Entry 4ENE (X-ray diffraction, 2.40 A resolution); this record covers chains B and E of the 6 polymer chains in the assembly.

[Chain B]
Molecule: H(+)/Cl(-) exchange transporter ClcA
Organism: Escherichia coli K-12
UniProt: P37019 (CLCA_ECOLI); numbering as in UniProt (aligned over 17-460)
Chain sequence (446 residues; numbered 16 to 461; the number before each row is that of its first residue):
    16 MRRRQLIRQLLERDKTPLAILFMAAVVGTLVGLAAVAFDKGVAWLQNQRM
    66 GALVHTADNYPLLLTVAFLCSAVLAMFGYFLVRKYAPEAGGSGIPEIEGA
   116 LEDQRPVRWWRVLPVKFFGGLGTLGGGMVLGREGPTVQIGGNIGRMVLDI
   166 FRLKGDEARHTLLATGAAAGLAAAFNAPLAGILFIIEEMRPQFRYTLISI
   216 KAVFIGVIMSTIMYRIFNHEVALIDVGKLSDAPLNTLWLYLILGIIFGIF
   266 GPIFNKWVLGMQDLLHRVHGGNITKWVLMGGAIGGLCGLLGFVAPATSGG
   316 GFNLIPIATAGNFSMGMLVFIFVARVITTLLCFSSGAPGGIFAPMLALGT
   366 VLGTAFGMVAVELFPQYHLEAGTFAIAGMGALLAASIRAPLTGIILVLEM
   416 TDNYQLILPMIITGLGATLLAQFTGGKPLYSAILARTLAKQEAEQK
Disordered / not traced: 16, 459-461
Differences from the reference sequence: expression tag (16, 461)
Swiss-Prot annotation at these positions:
  - motif: Gly106 to Pro110 (Selectivity filter part_1), Gly146 to Pro150 (Selectivity filter part_2), Gly355 to Pro359 (Selectivity filter part_3)
  - binding site (chloride): Ser107, Ile356, Phe357, Tyr445
  - site: Glu148 (Mediates proton transfer from the outer aqueous phase to the interior of the protein), Glu203 (Mediates proton transfer from the protein to the inner aqueous phase)
  - mutagenesis: Ser107 (S107A: Uncouples chloride transport from proton transport), Glu148 (E148A/Q: Abolishes proton transport, but permits the transit of chloride ions. Abolishes gating, permitting continuous rapid transit of chloride ions; when associated with A-445), Glu203 (E203A/G/Q/S/T: Abolishes proton transport, and reduces chloride transport; E203C/I/L/V: Abolishes proton and chloride transport; E203D/H: No effect on proton and chloride transport ...), Tyr445 (Y445A: Abolishes gating, permitting continuous rapid transit of chloride ions; when associated with A-148; Y445F/W: No effect; Y445L: Alters stoichiometry of proton/chloride exchange)
What the authors report for this chain:
  - catalytic residues: Glu148, Glu203 (citing earlier work)
  - contacts within the chain: Glu202-Glu203 (water-mediated contact)
  - mutagenesis - I201W/E202Y/I422W (4-fold), E202A, E202Q, E202Y: decreased catalytic activity
  - mutagenesis - E148A/E202F: unchanged catalytic activity
  - mutagenesis - E148A: abolished catalytic activity

[Chain E]
Molecule: heavy chain of Fab fragment
Organism: Mus musculus
Notes: antibody fragment or engineered binder
Chain sequence (222 residues; each row starts with the number of its first residue):
     1 EVRLLESGGGLVQPGGSLKLSCAASGFDYSRYWMSWVRQAPGKGLKWIGE
    51 INPVSSTINYTPSLKDKFIISRDNAKDTLYLQISKVRSEDTALYYCARLY
   101 YGYGYWYFDVWGAGTTVTVSSAKTTPPSVYPLAPGSAAAAASMVTLGCLV
   151 KGYFPEPVTVTWNSGSLAAGVHTFPAVLQAALYTLSSSVTVPSSSWPSET
   201 VTCNVAHPASSTKVDKKIVPRA
Disordered / not traced: 1
Disulfide bonds: Cys22-Cys96, Cys148-Cys203

[How chain B and chain E interact]
Contacting residue pairs (14; chain B residue first):
  Lys243(B) - Arg31(E)
  Leu244(B) - Arg31(E)
  Asp246(B) - Arg31(E)  salt bridge
  Asp246(B) - Tyr101(E)
  Pro248(B) - Gly104(E)
  Leu249(B) - Tyr103(E)
  Asn250(B) - Tyr103(E)  hydrogen bond (backbone-backbone)
  Asn250(B) - Gly104(E)
  Asn250(B) - Tyr105(E)
  Gln381(B) - Trp106(E)
  Tyr382(B) - Trp106(E)
  His383(B) - Trp33(E)
  His383(B) - Glu50(E)  salt bridge
  His383(B) - Trp106(E)
Other interface residues (no listed pair), chain B (10 interface residues in all): Leu384
Other interface residues (no listed pair), chain E (9 interface residues in all): Leu99

[Summary]
10 residues of chain B and 9 residues of chain E are in contact; the contacts include 1 hydrogen bond and 2
salt bridges. Polar pairs include Asp246(B)-Arg31(E), His383(B)-Glu50(E) and Asn250(B)-Tyr103(E). The paper
reports catalytic residues Glu148(B) and Glu203(B); I201W/E202Y/I422W, E202A and E202Q of chain B, among
others, reduce catalytic activity; 6 substitutions were tested in all.
Here chain B is H(+)/Cl(-) exchange transporter ClcA (Escherichia coli K-12) and chain E is heavy chain of Fab
fragment (Mus musculus). Entry 4ENE (Structure of the N- and C-terminal trimmed ClC-ec1 Cl-/H+ antiporter and
Fab Complex) was determined by X-ray diffraction (same publication as 6LSC).
